Entry 1XG3 (X-ray diffraction, 1.90 A resolution); this record covers chains B and D of the 4 polymer chains in the assembly.

[Chain B (and D)]
Name: Probable methylisocitrate lyase
Source organism: Escherichia coli
Notes: EC 4.1.3.30; chain D of this document is another copy of the same molecule, construct and numbering; everything in this record applies to it too
Reference sequence: P77541 (PRPB_ECOLI); residues 2-296 here correspond to UniProt positions 1-295 (UniProt number = residue number - 1)
Sequence (295 residues; row label = number of the first residue in the row):
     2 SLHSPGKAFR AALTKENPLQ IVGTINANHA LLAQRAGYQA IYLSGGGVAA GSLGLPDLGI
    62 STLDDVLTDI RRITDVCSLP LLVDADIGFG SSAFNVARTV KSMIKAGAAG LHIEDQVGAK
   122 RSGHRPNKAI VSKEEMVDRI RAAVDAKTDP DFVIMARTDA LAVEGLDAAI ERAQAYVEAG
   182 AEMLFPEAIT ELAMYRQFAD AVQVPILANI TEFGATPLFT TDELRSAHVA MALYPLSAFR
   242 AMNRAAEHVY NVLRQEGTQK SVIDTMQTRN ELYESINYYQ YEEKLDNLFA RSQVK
Unresolved in the structure: 2, 289-296 (chain D: 2, 286-296)
Differences from the reference sequence: engineered mutation S123 (Cys122 in P77541)
Ion coordination: Mg2+: D85 (together with pyruvic acid)
Residues lining bound ligands:
  - pyruvic acid (PYR): Y43, S45, G46, G47, D58, D85, H113, R158, F186, N210, L234, P236
  - succinic acid (SIN): D58, S123, G124, H125, R158, E188, N210, T212, E213, L237, R241
What the authors report for this chain:
  - binding site for pyruvic acid: Y43, S45, G46, G47, R158, F186, L234, P236
  - catalytic residues: R158
  - specificity-determining residues: F186, L234, P236
  - binding site for succinic acid: G124, R158, E188, N210, T212, R241, R270
  - catalytic residues: D58, E115, E188 (proposed by the authors, not directly observed)
  - specificity-determining residues: T212, R241, R270 (by similarity / conservation)

[Chain B / chain D interface]
Contacting residue pairs - 23 pairs, chain B then chain D:
  L54(B) with R99(D)
  G60(B) with N96(D)
  I61(B) with F95(D), hydrophobic; N96(D); R99(D), hydrogen bond (backbone-side chain)
  S62(B) with R99(D)
  T63(B) with D65(D), hydrogen bond; R99(D)
  D65(B) with T63(D), hydrogen bond; D65(D)
  D66(B) with R99(D), salt bridge
  S92(B) with G119(D); A120(D), hydrogen bond (side chain-backbone)
  F95(B) with I61(D), hydrophobic
  N96(B) with G60(D); I61(D)
  R99(B) with L54(D); I61(D), hydrogen bond (side chain-backbone); S62(D); T63(D); D66(D), salt bridge
  G119(B) with S92(D)
  A120(B) with S92(D), hydrogen bond (backbone-side chain)
Interface residues without a listed pair, chain B (16 interface residues in all): L56, L59, S93
Interface residues without a listed pair, chain D (17 interface residues in all): L56, L59, L64, S93

[Overview]
16 residues of chain B face 17 of chain D across their interface, with 6 hydrogen bonds and 2 salt bridges.
Polar pairs include D66(B)-R99(D), I61(B)-R99(D) and T63(B)-D65(D). From the paper: catalytic residues
R158(B), D58(B) and E115(B) among others; a binding site for pyruvic acid at Y43(B), S45(B) and G46(B) among
others.
Chain B and chain D are both Probable methylisocitrate lyase (Escherichia coli); the structure, Crystal
structure of the C123S 2-methylisocitrate lyase mutant from Escherichia coli in complex with the reaction ...,
was determined by X-ray diffraction together with 1XG4 and 1OQF from the same study.
